5JQG - chains C and E of the 6 polymer chains in the assembly; structure by X-ray diffraction, 2.24 A resolution.

Chain C:
Molecule: Tubulin alpha-1B chain
Source organism: Sus scrofa
UniProt: Q2XVP4 (TBA1B_PIG); numbering as in UniProt (aligned over 1-451)
Amino-acid sequence (451 residues; numbered 1 to 451; the number before each row is that of its first residue):
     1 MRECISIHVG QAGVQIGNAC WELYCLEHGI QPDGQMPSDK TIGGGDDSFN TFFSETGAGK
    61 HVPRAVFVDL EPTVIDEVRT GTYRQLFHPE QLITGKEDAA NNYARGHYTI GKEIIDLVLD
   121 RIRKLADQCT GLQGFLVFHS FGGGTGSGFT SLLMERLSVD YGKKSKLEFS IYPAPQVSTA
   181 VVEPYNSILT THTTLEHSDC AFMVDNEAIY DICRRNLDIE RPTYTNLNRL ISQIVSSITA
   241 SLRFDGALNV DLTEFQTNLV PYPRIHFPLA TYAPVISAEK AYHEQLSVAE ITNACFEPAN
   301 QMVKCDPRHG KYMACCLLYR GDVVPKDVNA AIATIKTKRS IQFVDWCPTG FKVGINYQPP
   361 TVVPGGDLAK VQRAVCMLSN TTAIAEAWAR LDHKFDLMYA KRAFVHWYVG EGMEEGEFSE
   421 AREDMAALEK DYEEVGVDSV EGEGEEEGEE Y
Unresolved in the structure: 441-451
Bound ions: Ca2+: D39, T41, G44, E55
Small-molecule neighbours: GTP (guanosine-5'-triphosphate): G10, Q11, A12, Q15, I16, D69, D98, A99, A100, N101, S140, G142, G143, G144, T145, G146, I171, P173, V177, S178, T179, E183, N206, Y224, L227, N228, I231
Swiss-Prot annotation at these positions:
  - motif: M1 to C4 (MREC motif)
  - active site: E254
  - binding site (GTP): G10, Q11, A12, Q15, E71, A99, S140, G143, G144, T145, G146, T179, E183, N206, Y224, N228, L252
  - binding site (Mg(2+)): E71
  - site: Y451 (Involved in polymerization)
  - modified residue: K40 (N6,N6,N6-trimethyllysine), S48 (Phosphoserine), S232 (Phosphoserine), Y282 (3'-nitrotyrosine), R339 (Omega-N-methylarginine), S439 (Phosphoserine), E443 (5-glutamyl polyglutamate), E445 (5-glutamyl polyglutamate), Y451 (3'-nitrotyrosine)
  - cross-link (Glycyl lysine isopeptide (Lys-Gly)): K326 (interchain with G-Cter in ubiquitin), K370 (interchain with G-Cter in ubiquitin)
What the authors report for this chain:
  - Mg2+ coordination through a water molecule: E254
  - catalytic residues: E254 (citing earlier work)

Chain E:
Molecule: Stathmin-4
Source organism: Rattus norvegicus
UniProt: P63043 (STMN4_RAT); residues 5-145 here correspond to UniProt positions 49-189 (UniProt number = residue number + 44)
Amino-acid sequence (143 residues; row label = number of the first residue in the row):
     3 MADMEVIELN KCTSGQSFEV ILKPPSFDGV PEFNASLPRR RDPSLEEIQK KLEAAEERRK
    63 YQEAELLKHL AEKREHEREV IQKAIEENNN FIKMAKEKLA QKMESNKENR EAHLAAMLER
   123 LQEKDKHAEE VRKNKELKEE ASR
Unresolved in the structure: 3-5, 28-43, 142-145
Sequence notes: expression tag (3-4)
Swiss-Prot annotation at these positions:
  - modified residue: S46 (Phosphoserine)

Interface between chain C and chain E:
Contacting residue pairs (29; chain C residue first):
  H107(C) with K104(E); M105(E)
  Y108(C) with K104(E); M105(E), hydrophobic; N108(E)
  T109(C) with R112(E)
  K112(C) with M105(E)
  E155(C) with L101(E); K104(E), salt bridge
  R156(C) with L101(E)
  S158(C) with F93(E); I94(E)
  V159(C) with I94(E); K98(E)
  G162(C) with I94(E)
  K163(C) with N90(E), hydrogen bond (backbone-side chain)
  T193(C) with K104(E)
  E196(C) with F93(E)
  H197(C) with F93(E)
  G410(C) with R112(E); H115(E)
  E411(C) with N108(E), hydrogen bond (backbone-side chain); R112(E), salt bridge
  G412(C) with N108(E), hydrogen bond (backbone-side chain); N111(E), hydrogen bond (backbone-side chain); R112(E)
  M413(C) with N108(E)
  E414(C) with S107(E); N111(E), hydrogen bond
Other interface residues (no listed pair), chain C (19 interface residues in all): L152
Other interface residues (no listed pair), chain E (13 interface residues in all): A97

Summary:
19 residues of chain C and 13 residues of chain E are in contact, with 5 hydrogen bonds and 2 salt bridges.
Polar pairs include E155(C)-K104(E), E411(C)-R112(E) and K163(C)-N90(E). Chain C binds GTP. From the paper:
the catalytic residue E254(C); water-mediated Mg2+ coordination by E254(C).
Here chain C is Tubulin alpha-1B chain (Sus scrofa) and chain E is Stathmin-4 (Rattus norvegicus). Entry 5JQG
(An apo tubulin-RB-TTL complex structure used for side-by-side comparison) was determined by X-ray diffraction
(same publication as 5FNV).
